PDB entry 6PB1 | electron microscopy, 2.80 A resolution | chains B and G of the 6 polymer chains in the assembly

[Chain B]
Molecule: Guanine nucleotide-binding protein G(I)/G(S)/G(T) subunit beta-1
Organism: Homo sapiens
UniProt: P62873 (GBB1_HUMAN); residues 2-340 here = UniProt positions 2-340
Sequence (345 residues; row label = number of the first residue in the row; numbers below 1 keep their minus sign (Met-4 is residue -4)):
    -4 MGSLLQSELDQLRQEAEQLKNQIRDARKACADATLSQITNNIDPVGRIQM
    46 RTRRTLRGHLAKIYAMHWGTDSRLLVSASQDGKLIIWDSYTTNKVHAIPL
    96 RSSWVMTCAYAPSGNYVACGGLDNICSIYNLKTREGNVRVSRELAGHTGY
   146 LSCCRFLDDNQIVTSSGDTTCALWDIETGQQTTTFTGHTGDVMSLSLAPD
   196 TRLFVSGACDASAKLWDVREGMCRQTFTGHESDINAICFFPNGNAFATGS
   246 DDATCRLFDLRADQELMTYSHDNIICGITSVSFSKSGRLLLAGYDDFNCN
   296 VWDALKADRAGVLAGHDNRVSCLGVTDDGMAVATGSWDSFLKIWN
Unresolved in the structure: -4 to 2
Differences from the reference sequence: initiating methionine (-4); expression tag (-3 to 1)
UniProt features mapped onto this chain:
  - modified residue: Ser2 (N-acetylserine), His266 (Phosphohistidine)

[Chain G]
Molecule: Guanine nucleotide-binding protein G(I)/G(S)/G(O) subunit gamma-2
Organism: Homo sapiens
UniProt: P59768 (GBG2_HUMAN); residues 1-71 here = UniProt positions 1-71
Sequence (71 residues; row label = number of the first residue in the row):
     1 MASNNTASIAQARKLVEQLKMEANIDRIKVSKAAADLMAYCEAHAKEDPL
    51 LTPVPASENPFREKKFFCAIL
Unresolved in the structure: 1-5, 63-71
UniProt features mapped onto this chain:
  - modified residue: Ala2 (N-acetylalanine), Cys68 (Cysteine methyl ester)
  - lipidation: Cys68 (S-geranylgeranyl cysteine)

[Interface between chain B and chain G]
Pairs across the interface (74):
  Leu4(B) - Ser8(G)
  Leu4(B) - Ile9(G)  hydrophobic
  Leu7(B) - Val16(G)
  Glu10(B) - Val16(G)
  Ala11(B) - Leu15(G)  hydrophobic
  Ala11(B) - Leu19(G)
  Leu14(B) - Val16(G)
  Leu14(B) - Leu19(G)  hydrophobic
  Leu14(B) - Lys20(G)
  Lys15(B) - Leu19(G)
  Ile18(B) - Ala23(G)  hydrophobic
  Ile18(B) - Arg27(G)
  Ala21(B) - Arg27(G)
  Cys25(B) - Arg27(G)
  Cys25(B) - Val30(G)
  Ala26(B) - Val30(G)  hydrophobic
  Asp27(B) - Lys29(G)
  Ala28(B) - Val30(G)
  Leu30(B) - Ala34(G)  hydrophobic
  Ile33(B) - Ala34(G)  hydrophobic
  Ile33(B) - Met38(G)  hydrophobic
  Thr34(B) - Met38(G)
  Val40(B) - Leu51(G)  hydrophobic
  Met45(B) - Leu50(G)  hydrophobic
  Arg48(B) - Phe61(G)
  Arg48(B) - Arg62(G)
  Arg49(B) - Phe61(G)  hydrogen bond (side chain-backbone)
  Ser84(B) - Phe61(G)
  Tyr85(B) - Pro60(G)  hydrophobic
  Met217(B) - Met21(G)  hydrophobic
  Cys218(B) - Gln18(G)
  Cys218(B) - Glu22(G)
  Arg219(B) - Glu22(G)
  Gln220(B) - Glu22(G)
  Gln220(B) - Ile25(G)
  Thr221(B) - Glu22(G)  hydrogen bond
  Phe235(B) - Tyr40(G)  hydrophobic
  Phe235(B) - Cys41(G)  hydrophobic
  Pro236(B) - Tyr40(G)  hydrogen bond (backbone-side chain)
  Asn237(B) - Leu37(G)
  Asn237(B) - Tyr40(G)
  Asp254(B) - Ala33(G)
  Arg256(B) - Arg27(G)
  Arg256(B) - Ile28(G)  hydrogen bond (backbone-backbone)
  Ala257(B) - Arg27(G)
  Ala257(B) - Ile28(G)
  Asp258(B) - Ile25(G)
  Asp258(B) - Arg27(G)  salt bridge
  Gln259(B) - Val30(G)
  Leu261(B) - Val30(G)  hydrophobic
  Leu261(B) - Leu37(G)  hydrophobic
  Ser279(B) - Asp48(G)  hydrogen bond
  Ser279(B) - Leu50(G)
  Lys280(B) - Glu47(G)
  Lys280(B) - Asp48(G)
  Ser281(B) - Tyr40(G)
  Ser281(B) - Cys41(G)
  Ser281(B) - His44(G)
  Ser281(B) - Asp48(G)  hydrogen bond
  Gly282(B) - Cys41(G)  hydrogen bond (backbone-side chain)
  Arg283(B) - Leu51(G)
  Leu284(B) - Leu50(G)
  Leu300(B) - Cys41(G)  hydrophobic
  Val320(B) - Leu50(G)  hydrophobic
  Asp323(B) - Pro49(G)
  Gly324(B) - Pro49(G)
  Gly324(B) - Leu50(G)
  Met325(B) - Pro49(G)  hydrophobic
  Met325(B) - Pro60(G)
  Met325(B) - Phe61(G)  hydrophobic
  Ala326(B) - Phe61(G)  hydrophobic
  Val327(B) - Leu50(G)  hydrophobic
  Asn340(B) - Asn59(G)  hydrogen bond
  Asn340(B) - Phe61(G)
Interface residues without a listed pair, chain B (53 interface residues in all): Arg22, Ile37, Ala240, Ile338
Interface residues without a listed pair, chain G (37 interface residues in all): Ala12, Arg13, Asp26, Ser31, Asp36, Ala45

[In short]
The interface between chain B and chain G involves 53 residues on one side and 37 on the other; the contacts
include 8 hydrogen bonds and 1 salt bridge. Among the polar pairs are Asp258(B)-Arg27(G), Arg49(B)-Phe61(G)
and Thr221(B)-Glu22(G).
Chain B is Guanine nucleotide-binding protein G(I)/G(S)/G(T) subunit beta-1 and chain G is Guanine
nucleotide-binding protein G(I)/G(S)/G(O) subunit gamma-2, both from Homo sapiens; the structure, Cryo-EM
structure of Urocortin 1-bound Corticotropin-releasing factor 2 receptor in complex with Gs protein and Nb35,
was determined by electron microscopy, deposited together with 6PB0.
